PDB entry 2A8I | X-ray diffraction, 2.00 A resolution | chains A and B

Chain A (and B):
Protein: Threonine aspartase 1
From: Homo sapiens
Notes: EC 3.4.25.-; chain B of this document is another copy of the same molecule, construct and numbering; everything in this record applies to it too
Reference sequence: Q9H6P5 (TASP1_HUMAN); numbering as in UniProt (aligned over 41-420)
Amino-acid sequence (420 residues; each row starts with the number of its first residue):
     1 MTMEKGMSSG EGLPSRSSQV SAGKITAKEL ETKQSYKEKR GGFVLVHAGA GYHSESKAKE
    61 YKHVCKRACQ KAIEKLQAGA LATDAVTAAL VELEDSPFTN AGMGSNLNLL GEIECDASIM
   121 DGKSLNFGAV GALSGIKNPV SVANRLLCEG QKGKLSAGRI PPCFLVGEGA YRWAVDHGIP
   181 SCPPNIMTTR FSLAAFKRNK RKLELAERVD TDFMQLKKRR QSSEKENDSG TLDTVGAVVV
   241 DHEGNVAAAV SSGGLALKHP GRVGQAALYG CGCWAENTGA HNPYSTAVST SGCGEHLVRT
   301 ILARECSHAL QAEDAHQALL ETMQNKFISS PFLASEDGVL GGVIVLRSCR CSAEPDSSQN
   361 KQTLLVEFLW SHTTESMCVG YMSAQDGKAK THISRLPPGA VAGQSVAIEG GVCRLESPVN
Not modelled in the structure: 1-40, 206-229, 352-362, 417-420 (chain B: 1-40, 154-158, 203-231, 357-360, 417-420)
Modified positions: Mse103, Mse120, Mse187, Mse323, Mse377, Mse382 (selenomethionine; parent Met); Mse214 (selenomethionine)
Differences from the reference sequence: modified residue (103, 120, 187, 214, 323, 377, 382)
Curated features (UniProtKB/Swiss-Prot):
  - active site: Thr234 (Nucleophile)
  - natural variant: Arg67 to Asn420 (deletion: In SULEHS), Thr234 (T234M: In SULEHS)
  - mutagenesis: Asp233 (D233A: 0.1% enzymatic activity; no intramolecular processing), Thr234 (T234A: Complete loss of enzymatic activity; no intramolecular processing)

How chain A and chain B interact:
Pairs across the interface (78):
  Leu110(A) - Arg172(B)
  Mse120(A) - Phe332(B)  hydrophobic
  Leu125(A) - Pro331(B)
  Leu125(A) - Phe332(B)  hydrophobic
  Asn126(A) - Arg299(B)
  Phe127(A) - Arg299(B)
  Ala132(A) - Val166(B)  hydrophobic
  Lys154(A) - Ser335(B)
  Arg159(A) - Leu255(B)
  Arg159(A) - Ala256(B)  hydrogen bond (side chain-backbone)
  Arg159(A) - Leu257(B)
  Arg159(A) - Lys258(B)
  Ile160(A) - Arg262(B)  hydrogen bond (backbone-side chain)
  Ile160(A) - Glu295(B)
  Ile160(A) - His296(B)
  Ile160(A) - Glu336(B)
  Pro161(A) - Arg262(B)  hydrogen bond (backbone-side chain)
  Pro162(A) - Arg262(B)
  Cys163(A) - Glu295(B)  hydrogen bond
  Cys163(A) - Arg299(B)
  Phe164(A) - Gly261(B)
  Phe164(A) - Arg262(B)
  Phe164(A) - Val263(B)  hydrogen bond (backbone-backbone)
  Phe164(A) - Leu268(B)  hydrophobic
  Leu165(A) - Gly261(B)
  Leu165(A) - Arg262(B)
  Val166(A) - Ala132(B)  hydrophobic
  Val166(A) - Val166(B)  hydrophobic
  Val166(A) - Gly261(B)  hydrogen bond (backbone-backbone)
  Val166(A) - Val263(B)  hydrophobic
  Gly169(A) - His259(B)
  Gly169(A) - Pro260(B)
  Trp173(A) - His259(B)
  Leu255(A) - Arg159(B)
  Leu257(A) - Arg159(B)  hydrogen bond (backbone-side chain)
  Lys258(A) - Arg159(B)
  His259(A) - Gly169(B)
  His259(A) - Arg172(B)
  His259(A) - Trp173(B)
  Pro260(A) - Gly169(B)
  Pro260(A) - Arg172(B)
  Gly261(A) - Phe164(B)
  Gly261(A) - Leu165(B)
  Gly261(A) - Val166(B)  hydrogen bond (backbone-backbone)
  Arg262(A) - Ile160(B)  hydrogen bond (side chain-backbone)
  Arg262(A) - Pro161(B)  hydrogen bond (side chain-backbone)
  Arg262(A) - Pro162(B)
  Arg262(A) - Phe164(B)
  Arg262(A) - Leu165(B)
  Val263(A) - Phe164(B)  hydrogen bond (backbone-backbone)
  Val263(A) - Val166(B)  hydrophobic
  Leu268(A) - Phe164(B)  hydrophobic
  Leu268(A) - Leu268(B)  hydrophobic
  Tyr269(A) - Val298(B)
  Tyr269(A) - Arg299(B)  hydrogen bond (side chain-backbone)
  Tyr269(A) - Ile301(B)  hydrophobic
  Tyr269(A) - Phe332(B)
  Trp274(A) - Phe332(B)  hydrophobic
  Glu276(A) - Phe332(B)
  Glu295(A) - Cys163(B)  hydrogen bond
  His296(A) - Ile160(B)
  Val298(A) - Tyr269(B)
  Arg299(A) - Asn126(B)
  Arg299(A) - Phe127(B)
  Arg299(A) - Cys163(B)
  Arg299(A) - Tyr269(B)  hydrogen bond (backbone-side chain)
  Ile301(A) - Tyr269(B)  hydrophobic
  Ile301(A) - Arg304(B)
  Arg304(A) - Ile301(B)
  Arg304(A) - Glu305(B)  salt bridge
  Glu305(A) - Arg304(B)  salt bridge
  Pro331(A) - Leu125(B)
  Phe332(A) - Mse120(B)  hydrophobic
  Phe332(A) - Leu125(B)  hydrophobic
  Phe332(A) - Tyr269(B)
  Phe332(A) - Trp274(B)  hydrophobic
  Phe332(A) - Glu276(B)
  Glu336(A) - Ile160(B)
Other interface residues (no listed pair), chain A (44 interface residues in all): Leu109, Ala170, Ala256, His281, Thr300
Other interface residues (no listed pair), chain B (43 interface residues in all): His281, Thr300, Lys326

Overview:
Chain A and chain B form an interface of 44 and 43 residues respectively, with 14 hydrogen bonds and 2 salt
bridges. Polar contacts include Arg304(A)-Glu305(B), Arg159(A)-Ala256(B) and Ile160(A)-Arg262(B). Curated
annotation (UniProt) lists active-site residue Thr234(A) and 2 mutagenesis sites on chain A.
Both chains are Threonine aspartase 1 (Homo sapiens). Entry 2A8I (Crystal Structure of human Taspase1) was
determined by X-ray diffraction (same publication as 2A8J, 2A8L and 2A8M).
